PDB entry 6AAK | X-ray diffraction, 2.67 A resolution | chains A and B

# Chain A (and B)
Name: Tyrosine-protein kinase JAK3
Notes: EC 2.7.10.2; fragment: kinase domain; chain B of this document is another copy of the same molecule, construct and numbering; everything in this record applies to it too
UniProtKB: P52333 (JAK3_HUMAN); residue numbers follow UniProt; this construct covers 814-1100
Sequence (287 residues; numbered 814 to 1100; the number before each row is that of its first residue):
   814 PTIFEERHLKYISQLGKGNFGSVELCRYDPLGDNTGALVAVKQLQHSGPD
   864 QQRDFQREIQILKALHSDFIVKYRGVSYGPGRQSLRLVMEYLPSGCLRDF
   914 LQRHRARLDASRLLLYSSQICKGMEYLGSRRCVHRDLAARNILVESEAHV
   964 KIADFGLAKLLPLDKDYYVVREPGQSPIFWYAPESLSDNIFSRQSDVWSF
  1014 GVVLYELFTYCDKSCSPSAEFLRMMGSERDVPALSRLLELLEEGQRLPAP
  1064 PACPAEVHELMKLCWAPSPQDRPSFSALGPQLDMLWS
Not modelled in the structure: 814, 892-895, 1039-1041, 1099-1100 (chain B: 814, 1042)
Modified residues: Y980 (O-phosphotyrosine; PTR); Y981 (O-phosphotyrosine; PTR)
Construct notes: engineered mutation S1040 (Cys in P52333), S1048 (Cys in P52333)
Ligand contacts: peficitinib (9T6; 4-[[(1S,3R)-5-oxidanyl-2-adamantyl]amino]-1H-pyrrolo[2,3-b]pyridine-5-carboxamide): L828, G829, V836, A853, V884, M902, E903, Y904, L905, G908, R953, N954, L956, A966, D967
Curated features (UniProtKB/Swiss-Prot):
  - active site: D949 (Proton acceptor)
  - binding site (ATP): L828 to V836, K855
  - modified residue (Phosphotyrosine): Y904, Y939, Y980, Y981
  - natural variant: L910 (L910S: In T(-)B(+)NK(-) SCID)
  - mutagenesis: K855 (K855A: More than 90% loss of STAT5a activation), Y904 (Y904F: About 40% loss of STAT5a activation), Y939 (Y939F: About 80% loss of STAT5a activation)

# Chain A / chain B interface
Pairs across the interface (17):
  S931(A) with L976(B)
  E938(A) with R870(B), salt bridge
  S942(A) with R866(B)
  A961(A) with D977(B)
  S1087(A) with Q869(B), hydrogen bond
  S1089(A) with R866(B); R870(B)
  A1090(A) with Q873(B)
  P1093(A) with R870(B); Q873(B); L973(B), hydrophobic
  Q1094(A) with Q873(B), hydrogen bond
  D1096(A) with L974(B); L976(B)
  M1097(A) with A877(B), hydrophobic; R943(B), hydrogen bond (backbone-side chain); L973(B), hydrophobic
Other interface residues (no listed pair), chain A (15 interface residues in all): L927, L928, Q932, G1092
Other interface residues (no listed pair), chain B (12 interface residues in all): I874, L878

# Overview
15 residues of chain A and 12 residues of chain B are in contact; the contacts include 3 hydrogen bonds and 1
salt bridge. Among the polar pairs are E938(A)-R870(B), S1087(A)-Q869(B) and Q1094(A)-Q873(B). Ligands of
chain A: peficitinib.
Chain A and chain B are both Tyrosine-protein kinase JAK3; the structure, Crystal structure of JAK3 in complex
with peficitinib, was determined by X-ray diffraction, deposited together with 6AAH, 6AAJ and 6AAM.
